5E5A - chains J and B of the 11 polymer chains in the assembly; structure by X-ray diffraction, 2.81 A resolution.

Chain J:
Molecule: 146-nt DNA strand
Organism: Homo sapiens
Sequence (146 nucleotides; each row starts with the number of its first residue):
   147 ATCAATATCC ACCTGCAGAT TCTACCAAAA GTGTATTTGG AAACTGCTCC ATCAAAAGGC
   207 ATGTTCAGCG GAATTCCGCT GAACATGCCT TTTGATGGAG CAGTTTCCAA ATACACTTTT
   267 GGTAGAATCT GCAGGTGGAT ATTGAT
Ion coordination: Mg2+: DC199 (shared with 1 residue of chain D)

Chain B:
Protein: Histone H4
Organism: Xenopus laevis
UniProt: P62799 (H4_XENLA); residues 0-102 here correspond to UniProt positions 1-103 (UniProt number = residue number + 1)
Chain sequence (103 residues; each row starts with the number of its first residue; numbering starts at 0):
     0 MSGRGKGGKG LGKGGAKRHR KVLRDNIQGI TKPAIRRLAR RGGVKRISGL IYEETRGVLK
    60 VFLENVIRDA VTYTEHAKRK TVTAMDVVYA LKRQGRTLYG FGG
Not modelled in the structure: 0-23
UniProt features mapped onto this chain:
  - DNA-binding region: Lys-16 to Lys-20
  - modified residue: Ser-1 (N-acetylserine), Arg-3 (Asymmetric dimethylarginine), Lys-5 (N6-(2-hydroxyisobutyryl)lysine), Lys-8 (N6-(2-hydroxyisobutyryl)lysine), Lys-12 (N6-(2-hydroxyisobutyryl)lysine), Lys-16 (N6-(2-hydroxyisobutyryl)lysine), Lys-20 (N6,N6,N6-trimethyllysine), Lys-31 (N6-(2-hydroxyisobutyryl)lysine), Lys-44 (N6-(2-hydroxyisobutyryl)lysine), Ser-47 (Phosphoserine), Tyr-51 (Phosphotyrosine), Lys-59 (N6-(2-hydroxyisobutyryl)lysine), Lys-77 (N6-(2-hydroxyisobutyryl)lysine), Lys-79 (N6-(2-hydroxyisobutyryl)lysine), Tyr-88 (Phosphotyrosine), Lys-91 (N6-(2-hydroxyisobutyryl)lysine)
  - cross-link (Glycyl lysine isopeptide (Lys-Gly)): Lys-31 (interchain with G-Cter in UFM1), Lys-91 (interchain with G-Cter in ubiquitin)

Interface between chain J and chain B:
Pairs across the interface - 14 pairs, chain J then chain B:
  DT226(J) / Arg-45(B)  base contact
  DG227(J) / Arg-45(B)  hydrogen bond to the sugar
  DG227(J) / Ile-46(B)  sugar contact
  DG227(J) / Ser-47(B)  hydrogen bond to the phosphate
  DG227(J) / Gly-48(B)  hydrogen bond to the phosphate
  DA228(J) / Arg-35(B)  salt bridge to the phosphate
  DA228(J) / Lys-44(B)  phosphate contact
  DA228(J) / Arg-45(B)  phosphate contact
  DA228(J) / Ile-46(B)  hydrogen bond to the phosphate
  DC247(J) / Lys-79(B)  salt bridge to the phosphate
  DC247(J) / Thr-80(B)  hydrogen bond to the phosphate
  DA248(J) / Arg-78(B)  phosphate contact
  DA248(J) / Lys-79(B)  hydrogen bond to the phosphate
  DA248(J) / Thr-80(B)  hydrogen bond to the phosphate
Interface residues without a listed pair, chain J (7 interface residues in all): DA229, DG249
Interface residues without a listed pair, chain B (11 interface residues in all): Arg-39, Lys-77

In short:
7 residues of chain J face 11 of chain B across their interface; the contacts include 7 hydrogen bonds and 2
salt bridges. Polar pairs include DG227(J)/Arg-45(B), DG227(J)/Ser-47(B) and DG227(J)/Gly-48(B). From UniProt:
a DNA-binding region on chain B.
Here chain J is a 146-nt DNA strand (Homo sapiens) and chain B is Histone H4 (Xenopus laevis). Entry 5E5A
(Crystal structure of the chromatin-tethering domain of Human cytomegalovirus IE1 protein bound to the
nucleosome core ...) was determined by X-ray diffraction.
